PDB entry 5NXA | X-ray diffraction, 2.40 A resolution | chains B and D of the 4 polymer chains in the assembly

[Chain B (and D)]
Protein: Adenylosuccinate lyase
Source organism: Homo sapiens neanderthalensis
Notes: EC 4.3.2.2; chain D of this document is another copy of the same molecule, construct and numbering; everything in this record applies to it too
Sequence (487 residues; numbered -2 to 484; the number before each row is that of its first residue; numbers below 1 keep their minus sign (Gly-2 is residue -2)):
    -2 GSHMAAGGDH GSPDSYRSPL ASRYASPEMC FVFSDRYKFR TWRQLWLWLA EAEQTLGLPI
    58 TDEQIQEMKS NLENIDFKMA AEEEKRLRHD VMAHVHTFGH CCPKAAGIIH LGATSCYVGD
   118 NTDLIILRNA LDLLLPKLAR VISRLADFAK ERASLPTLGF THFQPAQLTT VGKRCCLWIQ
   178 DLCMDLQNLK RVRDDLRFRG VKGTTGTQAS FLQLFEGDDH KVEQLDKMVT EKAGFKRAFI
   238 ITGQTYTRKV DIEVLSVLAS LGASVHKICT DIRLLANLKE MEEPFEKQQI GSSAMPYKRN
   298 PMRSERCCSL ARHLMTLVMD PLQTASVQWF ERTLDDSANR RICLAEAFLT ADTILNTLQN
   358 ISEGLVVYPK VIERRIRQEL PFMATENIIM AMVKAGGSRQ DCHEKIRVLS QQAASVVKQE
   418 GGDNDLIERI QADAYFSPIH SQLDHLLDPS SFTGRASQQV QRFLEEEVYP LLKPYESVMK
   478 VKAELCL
Unresolved in the structure: -2 to 7, 46-107 (chain D: -2 to 7, 287-294, 387-397, 427-444)
Residues lining bound ligands:
  - aminoimidazole 4-carboxamide ribonucleotide (AMZ): Arg20, Tyr21, Gly288, Met299, Arg303
  - fumaric acid (FUM): Gly288, Ser289, Ser290, Ala291, Met292, Lys295, Asn297
  - SSS (n-{[5-amino-1-(5-O-phosphono-beta-D-arabinofuranosyl)-1H-imidazol-4-yl]carbonyl}-L-aspartic acid): Thr111, Ser112, Thr201, Gln241, Arg329, Leu331, Ser334, Ala335, Arg338
From the paper describing this entry:
  - catalytic residues: His159
  - catalytic residues: Ser290, Arg329, Arg396 (proposed by the authors, not directly observed)
  - disease-associated variants - R396C: abolished catalytic activity
  - disease-associated variants - R396H: unchanged stability
  - binding site for SSS: Arg303
  - mutagenesis - H159N: abolished catalytic activity on SAMP (citing earlier work)
  - mutagenesis - A429V: decreased stability
  - mutagenesis - A429V (Kd 25 uM): unchanged binding to AMP
  - disease-associated variants - R396C, D422Y, R426H: decreased catalytic activity
  - disease-associated variants - D422Y, R426H (Tm change 5 degC): decreased stability
  - disease-associated variants - R303C: decreased catalytic activity on SAMP (citing earlier work)
  - mutagenesis - A429V: unchanged catalytic activity on SAMP

[Interface between chain B and chain D]
Pairs across the interface (65; chain B residue first):
  Phe157(B) - Asn274(D)
  Thr158(B) - Lys295(D)  hydrogen bond
  His159(B) - Lys295(D)
  His159(B) - Asn297(D)
  His159(B) - Pro298(D)
  His159(B) - Glu302(D)  salt bridge
  Phe160(B) - Leu271(D)  hydrophobic
  Phe160(B) - Asn274(D)  hydrogen bond (backbone-side chain)
  Gln161(B) - Ala273(D)  hydrogen bond (side chain-backbone)
  Gln161(B) - Asn274(D)
  Gln161(B) - Lys295(D)
  Gln161(B) - Arg296(D)
  Gln161(B) - Asn297(D)
  Pro162(B) - Lys295(D)
  Leu271(B) - Phe160(D)  hydrophobic
  Ala273(B) - Gln161(D)  hydrogen bond (backbone-side chain)
  Asn274(B) - Phe157(D)
  Asn274(B) - Phe160(D)  hydrogen bond (side chain-backbone)
  Asn274(B) - Gln161(D)
  Lys276(B) - Glu376(D)  salt bridge
  Glu279(B) - Lys415(D)  salt bridge
  Lys284(B) - Arg404(D)
  Gln286(B) - Arg404(D)  hydrogen bond (backbone-side chain)
  Ser289(B) - His400(D)  hydrogen bond (backbone-side chain)
  Ser290(B) - His400(D)
  Met292(B) - Thr158(D)
  Met292(B) - Ala163(D)  hydrophobic
  Met292(B) - Gln164(D)
  Pro293(B) - His400(D)
  Pro293(B) - Ile403(D)  hydrophobic
  Pro293(B) - Arg404(D)
  Pro293(B) - Gln408(D)
  Tyr294(B) - Pro162(D)
  Tyr294(B) - Ala163(D)
  Tyr294(B) - Gln164(D)  hydrogen bond
  Tyr294(B) - Phe379(D)
  Tyr294(B) - Met380(D)
  Tyr294(B) - Thr382(D)
  Tyr294(B) - Ser407(D)
  Lys295(B) - Thr158(D)  hydrogen bond
  Lys295(B) - His159(D)
  Lys295(B) - Gln161(D)
  Lys295(B) - Pro162(D)
  Arg296(B) - Gln161(D)
  Asn297(B) - His159(D)  hydrogen bond
  Asn297(B) - Gln161(D)
  Glu302(B) - His159(D)  salt bridge
  Gln320(B) - Gln320(D)
  Val324(B) - Val324(D)  hydrophobic
  Tyr365(B) - Lys415(D)
  Tyr365(B) - Gln416(D)
  Lys367(B) - Gln416(D)
  Val368(B) - Lys415(D)
  Glu376(B) - Lys276(D)  salt bridge
  Val414(B) - Val368(D)
  Lys415(B) - Glu279(D)  salt bridge
  Lys415(B) - Arg296(D)
  Lys415(B) - Tyr365(D)
  Lys415(B) - Val368(D)
  Gln416(B) - Lys367(D)
  Glu417(B) - Lys367(D)
  Gly418(B) - Lys367(D)
  Gly418(B) - Arg371(D)  hydrogen bond (backbone-side chain)
  Gly419(B) - Arg371(D)  hydrogen bond (backbone-side chain)
  Asp420(B) - Arg371(D)  salt bridge
Other interface residues (no listed pair), chain B (44 interface residues in all): Ala163, Leu275, Phe282, Gln285, Ile287, Ala291, Pro298, Met316, Trp326
Other interface residues (no listed pair), chain D (42 interface residues in all): Leu275, Met316, Trp326, Glu383, Ile386, Glu401, Val414

[Summary]
The interface between chain B and chain D involves 44 residues on one side and 42 on the other, with 12
hydrogen bonds and 7 salt bridges. Polar pairs include His159(B)-Glu302(D), Lys276(B)-Glu376(D) and
Glu279(B)-Lys415(D). From the paper: catalytic residues His159(B), Ser290(B) and Arg329(B) among others;
A429V, D422Y and R426H of chain B reduce stability; 7 substitutions were tested in all.
Chain B and chain D are both Adenylosuccinate lyase (Homo sapiens neanderthalensis); the structure, Crystal
structure of Neanderthal Adenylosuccinate Lyase (ADSL)in complex with its products AICAR and fumarate, was
determined by X-ray diffraction together with 5NX8 and 5NX9 from the same study.
